PDB entry 6P8H | X-ray diffraction, 3.19 A resolution | chains B and C of the 3 polymer chains in the assembly

Chain B:
Molecule: Cyclin-dependent kinase 4
Organism: Homo sapiens
Notes: EC 2.7.11.22
UniProtKB: P11802 (CDK4_HUMAN); aligned to UniProt positions 2-300 over residues 2-300 (the alignment contains insertions or deletions, so no single offset holds)
Amino-acid sequence (302 residues; row label = number of the first residue in the row; numbers below 1 keep their minus sign (Gly-1 is residue -1)):
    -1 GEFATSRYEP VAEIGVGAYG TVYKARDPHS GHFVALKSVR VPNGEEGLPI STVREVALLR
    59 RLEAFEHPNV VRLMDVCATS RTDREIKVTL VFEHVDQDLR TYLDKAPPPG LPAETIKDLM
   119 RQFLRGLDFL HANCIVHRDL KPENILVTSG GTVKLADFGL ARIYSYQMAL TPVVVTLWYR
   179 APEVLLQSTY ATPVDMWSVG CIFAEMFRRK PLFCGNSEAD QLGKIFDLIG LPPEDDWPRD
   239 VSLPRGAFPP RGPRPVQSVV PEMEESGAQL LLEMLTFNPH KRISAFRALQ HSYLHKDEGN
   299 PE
Unresolved in the structure: -1 to 17, 27-28, 79-81, 159-173, 296-300
Construct notes: expression tag (-1 to 1); conflict Glu43 (Gly46 in P11802), Glu44 (Gly47 in P11802)
Reported in the primary citation:
  - conformationally variable residues (order/disorder transition): Gly13 to Thr19, Lys35
  - catalytic residues: Lys35

Chain C:
Molecule: Cyclin-dependent kinase inhibitor 1
Organism: Homo sapiens
UniProtKB: P38936 (CDN1A_HUMAN); numbering as in UniProt (aligned over 9-85)
Amino-acid sequence (80 residues; row label = number of the first residue in the row):
     6 GEFRQNPCGS KACRRLFGPV DSEQLSRDCD ALMAGCIQEA RERWNFDFVT ETPLEGDFAW
    66 ERVRGLGLPK LYLPTGPRRG
Unresolved in the structure: 6-13, 68-85
Construct notes: expression tag (6-8)
Swiss-Prot annotation at these positions:
  - zinc finger: Cys13 to Cys41 (C4-type)
  - region: Ala17 to Pro24 (Required for binding cyclins), Phe53 to Pro58 (Required for binding CDKs)
  - modified residue: Thr80 (Phosphothreonine)
Reported in the primary citation:
  - post-translational modification sites: Tyr77 (citing earlier work)

Interface between chain B and chain C:
Residue-residue contacts (25; chain B residue first):
  Gly18(B) - Glu56(C)  hydrogen bond (backbone-side chain)
  Val20(B) - Glu66(C)
  Val20(B) - Arg67(C)
  Tyr21(B) - Phe51(C)  hydrophobic
  Tyr21(B) - Glu56(C)
  Tyr21(B) - Trp65(C)  hydrophobic
  Tyr21(B) - Glu66(C)
  Tyr21(B) - Arg67(C)
  Lys22(B) - Ala64(C)
  Lys22(B) - Trp65(C)  hydrogen bond (backbone-backbone)
  Lys22(B) - Glu66(C)
  Ala23(B) - Phe63(C)  hydrophobic
  Ala23(B) - Ala64(C)
  Asp25(B) - Asp62(C)
  Leu34(B) - Phe51(C)  hydrophobic
  Ser36(B) - Glu56(C)  hydrogen bond
  Met72(B) - Arg48(C)
  Met72(B) - Trp49(C)  hydrophobic
  Asp73(B) - Arg48(C)  salt bridge
  Asp73(B) - Trp49(C)
  Cys75(B) - Phe53(C)  hydrophobic
  Ala76(B) - Met38(C)
  Thr77(B) - Ile42(C)
  Thr87(B) - Phe53(C)
  Val89(B) - Trp49(C)
Other interface residues (no listed pair), chain B (18 interface residues in all): Thr19, Val32, Lys85
Other interface residues (no listed pair), chain C (16 interface residues in all): Cys41, Ala45, Val54

Summary:
18 residues of chain B and 16 residues of chain C are in contact, with 3 hydrogen bonds and 1 salt bridge.
Polar pairs include Asp73(B)-Arg48(C), Gly18(B)-Glu56(C) and Ser36(B)-Glu56(C). From the paper: the catalytic
residue Lys35(B); a modification site at Tyr77(C).
Chain B is Cyclin-dependent kinase 4 and chain C is Cyclin-dependent kinase inhibitor 1, both from Homo
sapiens; the structure, Crystal structure of CDK4 in complex with CyclinD1 and P21, was determined by X-ray
diffraction (same publication as 6P8E, 6P8F and 6P8G).
